7Z6Q - chains B and F of the 12 polymer chains in the assembly; structure by electron microscopy, 2.50 A resolution.

Chain B:
Molecule: Photosystem P840 reaction center iron-sulfur protein
From: Chlorobaculum tepidum TLS
Reference sequence: Q8KAY1 (Q8KAY1_CHLTE); residues 1-231 here = UniProt positions 1-231
Amino-acid sequence (231 residues; row label = number of the first residue in the row):
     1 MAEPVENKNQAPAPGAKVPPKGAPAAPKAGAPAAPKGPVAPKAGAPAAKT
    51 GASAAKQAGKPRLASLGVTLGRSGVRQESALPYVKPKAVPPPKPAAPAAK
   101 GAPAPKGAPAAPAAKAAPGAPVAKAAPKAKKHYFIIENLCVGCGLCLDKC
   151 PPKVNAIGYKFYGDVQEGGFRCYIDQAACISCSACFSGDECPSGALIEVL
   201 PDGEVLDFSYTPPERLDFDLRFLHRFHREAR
Disordered / not traced: 1-59, 81-127, 230-231
Bound ions: 4Fe-4S cluster Fe site 1: Cys-140, Cys-143, Cys-146, Cys-191; 4Fe-4S cluster Fe site 2: Cys-150, Cys-179, Cys-182, Cys-185
Ligand contacts:
  - 4Fe-4S cluster (SF4), molecule 1: Tyr-133, Lys-149, Cys-150, Pro-151, Val-154, Ala-156, Ile-157, Ile-174, Cys-179, Ile-180, Ser-181, Cys-182, Ser-183, Ala-184, Cys-185
  - 4Fe-4S cluster (SF4), molecule 2: Ile-135, Cys-140, Val-141, Gly-142, Cys-143, Gly-144, Leu-145, Cys-146, Cys-172, Cys-191, Pro-192, Ser-193, Ala-195, Leu-196
What the authors report for this chain:
  - binding site for 4Fe-4S cluster: Lys-149 (proposed by the authors, not directly observed)

Chain F:
Molecule: Bacteriochlorophyll a protein
From: Chlorobaculum tepidum TLS
Reference sequence: Q46393 (BCPA_CHLTE); residue numbers follow UniProt; this construct covers 1-366
Amino-acid sequence (366 residues; row label = number of the first residue in the row):
     1 MALFGSNDVTTAHSDYEIVLEGGSSSWGKVKARAKVNAPPASPLLPADCD
    51 VKLNVKPLDPAKGFVRISAVFESIVDSTKNKLTIEADIANETKERRISVG
   101 EGMVSVGDFSHTFSFEGSVVNLFYYRSDAVRRNVPNPIYMQGRQFHDILM
   151 KVPLDNNDLIDTWEGTVKAIGSTGAFNDWIRDFWFIGPAFTALNEGGQRI
   201 SRIEVNGLNTESGPKGPVGVSRWRFSHGGSGMVDSISRWAELFPSDKLNR
   251 PAQVEAGFRSDSQGIEVKVDGEFPGVSVDAGGGLRRILNHPLIPLVHHGM
   301 VGKFNNFNVDAQLKVVLPKGYKIRYAAPQYRSQNLEEYRWSGGAYARWVE
   351 HVCKGGVGQFEILYAQ
Disordered / not traced: 1-7
Bound ions: bacteriochlorophyll a Mg site 1 near Tyr-124 (its only coordinating residue here); bacteriochlorophyll a Mg site 2 near Leu-242 (its only coordinating residue here)
Ligand contacts:
  - bacteriochlorophyll a (BCL), molecule 1: Ala-12, Ser-14, Tyr-16, Ala-34, Val-36, Ala-38, Pro-39, Pro-40, Ala-41, Ser-42, Ala-189, Phe-258, Ser-260, Ile-265, Val-267, His-298, Val-301, Gly-302, Asn-305, Phe-307, Cys-353
  - bacteriochlorophyll a (BCL), molecule 2: Tyr-16, Ile-18, Val-30, Ala-32, Cys-49, Val-51, Phe-71, Ala-256, Gly-257, Phe-258, Val-269, Ile-287, Leu-288, Asn-289, His-290, Pro-291, Pro-294, Leu-295, His-298, Leu-313, Tyr-345, Trp-348, Val-349, Val-352, Cys-353, Phe-360, Ile-362
  - bacteriochlorophyll a (BCL), molecule 3: Val-30, Val-51, Leu-53, Val-55, Val-65, Ile-67, Phe-71, Ile-88, Asp-234, Ser-235, Arg-238, Glu-241, Leu-242, Phe-243, Pro-244, Ser-245, Leu-248, Val-254, Ala-256, Val-269, Phe-273, Pro-274, Gly-275, Leu-288, Pro-291
  - bacteriochlorophyll a (BCL), molecule 4: Ala-41, Ser-42, Pro-43, Phe-71, Leu-82, Phe-185, Ile-186, Pro-188, Ala-189, Ala-192, Leu-193, Gln-198, Ile-293, Pro-294, His-297, His-298, Met-300, Val-301
  - bacteriochlorophyll a (BCL), molecule 5: Ser-42, Pro-43, Leu-44, Cys-49, Phe-71, Ser-73, Val-75, Asn-80, Lys-81, Leu-82, Ile-84, Val-106, Phe-113, Phe-115, Ile-148, Phe-183, Trp-184, Ile-186, Phe-258
  - bacteriochlorophyll a (BCL), molecule 6: Leu-53, Val-55, Ile-67, Ala-69, Phe-71, Ile-84, Ala-86, Ile-88, Arg-96, Ile-97, Ser-98, Phe-115, Gly-117, Ser-118, Val-119, Gln-144, His-146, Ile-148, Trp-184, Trp-223, Phe-225, His-227, Ser-235, Trp-239, Leu-242, Ala-252, Val-254, Phe-273
  - bacteriochlorophyll a (BCL), molecule 7: Leu-82, Val-104, Val-106, Phe-109, His-111, Phe-113, Met-150, Val-152, Leu-154, Asp-158, Leu-159, Thr-162, Trp-163, Thr-166, Ile-180, Phe-183, Trp-184, Ile-203, Val-205, Leu-208, Gly-219, Ser-221, Trp-223
  - bacteriochlorophyll a (BCL), molecule 8: Leu-122, Phe-123, Tyr-124, Tyr-125, Arg-126, Arg-143
  - bacteriochlorophyll a (BCL), molecule 9: Tyr-125, Ser-127, Ala-129, Val-130
  - bacteriochlorophyll a (BCL), molecule 10: Tyr-125, Val-130, Val-134, Pro-137, Ile-138, Tyr-139, Gln-141
  - bacteriochlorophyll a (BCL), molecule 11: Asp-161, Thr-162, Gly-165, Thr-166, Ala-169, Ser-172, Thr-173, Ala-175, Phe-176, Trp-179, Ile-180, Phe-183
UniProt features mapped onto this chain:
  - binding site (bacteriochlorophyll a): His-111, His-146, His-290, His-297, His-298

How chain B and chain F interact:
Contacting residue pairs (36):
  Lys-60(B) with Leu-45(F), hydrogen bond (side chain-backbone); Pro-46(F); Asp-76(F), salt bridge
  Pro-61(B) with Ile-74(F); Ser-77(F)
  Arg-62(B) with Pro-46(F); Asp-48(F), salt bridge; Ile-74(F); Ser-260(F), hydrogen bond (side chain-backbone); Asp-261(F), salt bridge
  Leu-63(B) with Cys-49(F); Glu-72(F); Ile-74(F), hydrophobic; Arg-259(F)
  Ala-64(B) with Arg-259(F), hydrogen bond (backbone-side chain)
  Leu-66(B) with Gly-257(F); Phe-258(F), hydrophobic; Arg-259(F); Glu-266(F)
  Gly-67(B) with Arg-33(F), hydrogen bond (backbone-side chain)
  Val-68(B) with Ala-34(F); Glu-266(F)
  Leu-70(B) with His-13(F); Ser-14(F); Arg-33(F); Ala-34(F)
  Gly-71(B) with His-13(F)
  Glu-78(B) with Asp-15(F)
  Ser-187(B) with Arg-324(F), hydrogen bond (backbone-side chain); Gln-366(F)
  Leu-200(B) with Gly-282(F); Gly-283(F)
  Leu-206(B) with Gly-282(F)
  Ser-209(B) with Leu-284(F)
  Tyr-210(B) with Arg-324(F); Tyr-325(F)
Other interface residues (no listed pair), chain B (20 interface residues in all): Ser-65, Ser-79, Ala-80, Asp-189
Other interface residues (no listed pair), chain F (32 interface residues in all): Lys-35, Asp-50, Ser-73, Val-267, Lys-268, Arg-339, Leu-363
From the paper, about this interface:
  - interface residues, chain B: Lys-60(B)

Overview:
20 residues of chain B face 32 of chain F across their interface, with 5 hydrogen bonds and 3 salt bridges.
Polar contacts include Lys-60(B)/Asp-76(F), Arg-62(B)/Asp-48(F) and Arg-62(B)/Asp-261(F). Bound to chain B:
4Fe-4S cluster. From the paper: a binding site for 4Fe-4S cluster at Lys-149(B); the interface residue
Lys-60(B).
Chain B is Photosystem P840 reaction center iron-sulfur protein and chain F is Bacteriochlorophyll a protein,
both from Chlorobaculum tepidum TLS; the structure, Cryo-EM structure of the whole photosynthetic complex from
the green sulfur bacteria, was determined by electron microscopy.
